5K8N - chains B and H of the 8 polymer chains in the assembly; structure by X-ray diffraction, 3.23 A resolution.

Chain B (and H):
Molecule: 5-nitroanthranilic acid aminohydrolase
From: Bradyrhizobium sp
Notes: EC 3.5.99.8; chain H of this document is another copy of the same molecule, construct and numbering; everything in this record applies to it too
Reference sequence: D3WZ85 (NAAA_BRASZ); numbering as in UniProt (aligned over 1-425)
Chain sequence (425 residues; each row starts with the number of its first residue):
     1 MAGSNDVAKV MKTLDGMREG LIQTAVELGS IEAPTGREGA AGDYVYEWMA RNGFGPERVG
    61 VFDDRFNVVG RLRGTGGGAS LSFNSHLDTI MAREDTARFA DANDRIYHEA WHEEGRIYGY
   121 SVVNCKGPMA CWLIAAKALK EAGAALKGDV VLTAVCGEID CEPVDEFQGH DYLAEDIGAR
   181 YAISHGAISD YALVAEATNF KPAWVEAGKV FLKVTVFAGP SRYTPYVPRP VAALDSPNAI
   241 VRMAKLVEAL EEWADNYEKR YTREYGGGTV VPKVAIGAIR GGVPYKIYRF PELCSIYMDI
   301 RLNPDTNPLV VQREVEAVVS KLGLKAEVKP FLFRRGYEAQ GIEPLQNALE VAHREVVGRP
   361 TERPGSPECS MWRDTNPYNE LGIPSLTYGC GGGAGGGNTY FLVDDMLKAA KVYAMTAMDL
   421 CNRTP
Not modelled in the structure: 1-5
Residues lining bound ligands:
  - 5-nitroanthranilic acid (6R6), molecule 1: Ile90, Asn124, Glu158, Ile159, Asp160, Glu196, Met371, Trp372, Arg373, Ala394, Gly395
  - 5-nitroanthranilic acid (6R6), molecule 2: Tyr223, Tyr288, Arg289
UniProt features mapped onto this chain:
  - active site: Asp88, Glu158 (Proton acceptor)

Interface between chain B and chain H:
Pairs across the interface - 58 pairs, chain B then chain H:
  Glu57(B) with Lys329(H), salt bridge
  Gly60(B) with Gln168(H)
  Val61(B) with Phe62(H), hydrophobic; Gly169(H); Leu173(H), hydrophobic
  Phe62(B) with Val61(H), hydrophobic; Phe62(H), hydrophobic
  Ser80(B) with Leu309(H)
  Glu162(B) with His185(H)
  Pro163(B) with Tyr181(H); His185(H)
  Gln168(B) with Gly60(H)
  Gly169(B) with Val61(H)
  Leu173(B) with Val61(H), hydrophobic; Tyr181(H)
  Asp176(B) with Tyr181(H); His185(H), salt bridge
  Arg180(B) with Arg180(H); Arg334(H); Glu380(H), salt bridge
  Tyr181(B) with Pro163(H); Leu173(H); Asp176(H)
  Ser184(B) with Leu332(H); Phe333(H), hydrogen bond (backbone-backbone)
  His185(B) with Glu162(H); Asp176(H), salt bridge; Phe331(H); Leu332(H)
  Gly186(B) with Pro330(H)
  Ile188(B) with Pro308(H), hydrophobic; Phe333(H), hydrophobic
  Ser189(B) with Leu309(H)
  Asp190(B) with Leu309(H)
  Pro308(B) with Ile188(H), hydrophobic
  Leu309(B) with Ser189(H); Asp190(H)
  Lys329(B) with Glu57(H), salt bridge
  Pro330(B) with Gly186(H)
  Phe331(B) with His185(H), hydrogen bond (backbone-side chain)
  Leu332(B) with Ser184(H); His185(H)
  Phe333(B) with Ser184(H), hydrogen bond (backbone-backbone); Ile188(H), hydrophobic; Leu381(H)
  Arg335(B) with Glu380(H); Leu381(H); Gly382(H)
  Tyr337(B) with Glu380(H)
  Glu380(B) with Arg180(H), salt bridge; Arg335(H), hydrogen bond (backbone-side chain); Tyr337(H); Glu380(H)
  Leu381(B) with Phe333(H); Arg335(H); Glu380(H)
  Gly382(B) with Arg335(H)
  Pro425(B) with Arg313(H)
Interface residues without a listed pair, chain B (37 interface residues in all): Arg73, His170, Arg313, Glu327, Arg334
Interface residues without a listed pair, chain H (38 interface residues in all): Arg58, Arg73, Ser80, His170, Glu327, Pro425

In short:
Chain B and chain H form an interface of 37 and 38 residues respectively; the contacts include 4 hydrogen
bonds and 6 salt bridges. Polar contacts include Glu57(B)-Lys329(H), Asp176(B)-His185(H) and
Arg180(B)-Glu380(H). Chain B binds 5-nitroanthranilic acid.
Both chains are 5-nitroanthranilic acid aminohydrolase (Bradyrhizobium sp). Entry 5K8N (5NAA-bound
5-nitroanthranilate aminohydrolase) was determined by X-ray diffraction (same publication as 5K8M, 5K8O and
5K8P).
